Entry 7EZP (X-ray diffraction, 2.80 A resolution); this record covers chains C and D of the 4 polymer chains in the assembly.

Chain C (and D):
Name: Fructose-1,6-bisphosphatase 1
Organism: Homo sapiens
Notes: EC 3.1.3.11; chain D of this document is another copy of the same molecule, construct and numbering; everything in this record applies to it too
UniProt: P09467 (F16P1_HUMAN); residues 0-337 here correspond to UniProt positions 1-338 (UniProt number = residue number + 1)
Amino-acid sequence (338 residues; row label = number of the first residue in the row; numbering starts at 0):
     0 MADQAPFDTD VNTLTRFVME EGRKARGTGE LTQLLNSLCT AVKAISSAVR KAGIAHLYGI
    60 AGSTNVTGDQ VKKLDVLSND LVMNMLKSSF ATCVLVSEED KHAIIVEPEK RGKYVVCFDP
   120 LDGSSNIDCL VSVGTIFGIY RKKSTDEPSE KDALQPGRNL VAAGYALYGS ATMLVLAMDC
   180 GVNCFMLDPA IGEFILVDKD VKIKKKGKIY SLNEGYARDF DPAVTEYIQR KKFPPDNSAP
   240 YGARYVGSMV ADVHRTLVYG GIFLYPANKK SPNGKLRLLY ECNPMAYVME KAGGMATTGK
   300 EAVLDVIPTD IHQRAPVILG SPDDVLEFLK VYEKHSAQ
Disordered / not traced: 0-8, 63-71, 337 (chain D: 0-7, 63-71, 337)
Swiss-Prot annotation at these positions:
  - binding site (AMP): Val17 to Gly21, Thr27 to Thr31, Lys112, Tyr113, Arg140
  - binding site (Mg(2+)): Asp68, Glu97, Asp118, Leu120, Asp121, Glu280
  - binding site (substrate): Asp121 to Ser124, Asn212 to Tyr215, Arg243 to Met248, Tyr264, Lys274 to Arg276
  - modified residue: Ala1 (N-acetylalanine), Lys150 (N6-succinyllysine), Tyr215 (Phosphotyrosine), Tyr244 (Phosphotyrosine), Tyr264 (Phosphotyrosine)
Residues lining bound ligands:
  - 0GI (3-(3-hydroxy-3-oxopropyl)-5-(2-methylpropyl)-7-nitro-1H-indole-2-carboxylic acid): Phe16, Val17, Glu20, Gly21, Arg22, Ala24, Gly26, Thr27, Gly28, Glu29, Leu30, Thr31, Leu34, Tyr113, Arg140, Val160, Met177, Asp178, Cys179
  - 1,6-di-O-phosphono-beta-D-fructofuranose (FBP): Leu120, Asp121, Gly122, Ser123, Ser124, Asn212, Tyr215, Tyr244, Gly246, Ser247, Met248, Phe262, Tyr264, Lys274, Leu275, Glu280
From the paper describing this entry:
  - binding site for 0GI: Glu20, Ala24, Thr27, Gly28, Leu30, Thr31, Met177, Cys179

Interface between chain C and chain D:
Pairs across the interface - 125 pairs, chain C then chain D:
  Val10(C) with Tyr57(D); Gly58(D); Ile59(D)
  Val48(C) with Ser169(D); Ala170(D)
  Arg49(C) with Arg49(D); Gly168(D); Ser169(D), hydrogen bond (side chain-backbone); Ala170(D); Leu186(D); Pro188(D)
  Lys50(C) with Ala170(D); Met185(D); Asp187(D); Pro188(D)
  Ala51(C) with Asp187(D); Pro188(D)
  Gly52(C) with Asp187(D), hydrogen bond (backbone-side chain); Ala189(D)
  Ile53(C) with Asp187(D), hydrogen bond (backbone-side chain)
  Ala54(C) with Asp187(D), hydrogen bond (backbone-side chain); Ile190(D), hydrophobic; Ile194(D), hydrophobic
  Tyr57(C) with Val10(D); Ile194(D), hydrophobic; Leu195(D); Val196(D)
  Gly58(C) with Val10(D)
  Ile59(C) with Ile190(D), hydrophobic
  Ser124(C) with Tyr258(D), hydrogen bond (backbone-side chain)
  Asn125(C) with Arg243(D), hydrogen bond; Tyr258(D)
  Ile126(C) with Tyr258(D)
  Asp127(C) with Val257(D); Tyr258(D), hydrogen bond (backbone-side chain)
  Cys128(C) with Leu166(D); His253(D); Arg254(D); Tyr258(D), hydrophobic
  Leu129(C) with Gly168(D); Ser169(D), hydrogen bond (backbone-backbone); Met172(D), hydrophobic; Met185(D), hydrophobic
  Val130(C) with Ser169(D)
  Ser131(C) with Leu129(D); Ser131(D)
  Leu166(C) with Cys128(D); Leu129(D), hydrophobic
  Gly168(C) with Arg49(D), hydrogen bond (backbone-side chain); Leu129(D); Gly168(D)
  Ser169(C) with Val48(D); Arg49(D), hydrogen bond (backbone-side chain); Leu129(D), hydrogen bond (backbone-backbone); Val130(D); Tyr167(D)
  Ala170(C) with Val48(D); Arg49(D); Lys50(D); Leu129(D)
  Met172(C) with Leu129(D), hydrophobic
  Met185(C) with Lys50(D)
  Leu186(C) with Arg49(D); Lys50(D)
  Asp187(C) with Lys50(D); Ala51(D); Gly52(D), hydrogen bond (side chain-backbone); Ile53(D), hydrogen bond (side chain-backbone); Ala54(D), hydrogen bond (side chain-backbone)
  Pro188(C) with Arg49(D); Lys50(D); Ala51(D)
  Ile190(C) with Ala54(D), hydrophobic
  Ile194(C) with Ala54(D), hydrophobic; Tyr57(D), hydrophobic
  Leu195(C) with Tyr57(D)
  Val196(C) with Tyr57(D)
  Tyr209(C) with Glu213(D); Gly214(D)
  Asn212(C) with Gly241(D); Ala242(D), hydrogen bond (side chain-backbone); Arg243(D)
  Glu213(C) with Tyr209(D); Glu213(D); Lys231(D); Ala242(D)
  Gly214(C) with Tyr209(D); Pro239(D); Tyr240(D)
  Arg217(C) with Lys231(D); Phe232(D); Pro233(D); Pro239(D)
  Lys231(C) with Glu213(D), salt bridge; Ala216(D); Arg217(D); Lys231(D)
  Phe232(C) with Ala216(D), hydrophobic; Arg217(D)
  Pro233(C) with Arg217(D)
  Ser237(C) with Arg217(D)
  Pro239(C) with Gly214(D); Arg217(D)
  Tyr240(C) with Gly214(D)
  Ala242(C) with Asn212(D), hydrogen bond (backbone-side chain); Tyr244(D)
  Arg243(C) with Asn125(D); Asn212(D); Tyr244(D); Val245(D); Gly246(D)
  Tyr244(C) with Ala242(D); Arg243(D); Tyr244(D), hydrogen bond (backbone-backbone)
  Val245(C) with Arg243(D); Tyr244(D); Val245(D), hydrophobic
  Gly246(C) with Arg243(D)
  His253(C) with Cys128(D)
  Arg254(C) with Cys128(D)
  Val257(C) with Asp127(D)
  Tyr258(C) with Ser124(D), hydrogen bond (side chain-backbone); Asn125(D); Asp127(D); Cys128(D), hydrophobic
Also at the interface, not in a pair above, chain C (58 interface residues in all): Asp9, Val132, Tyr167, Ala189, Ala216, Gly241
Also at the interface, not in a pair above, chain D (57 interface residues in all): Ile126, Val132, Ser237

Overview:
58 residues of chain C and 57 residues of chain D are in contact, with 18 hydrogen bonds and 1 salt bridge.
Polar contacts include Lys231(C)-Glu213(D), Arg49(C)-Ser169(D) and Gly52(C)-Asp187(D). Ligands of chain C:
1,6-di-O-phosphono-beta-D-fructofuranose and compound 0GI. The paper reports a binding site for 0GI at
Glu20(C), Ala24(C) and Thr27(C) among others.
Chain C and chain D are both Fructose-1,6-bisphosphatase 1 (Homo sapiens); the structure, Indole-2-carboxylic
acid derivatives as allosteric inhibitors of fructose-1,6-bisphosphatase, was determined by X-ray diffraction
together with 7EZF and 7EZR from the same study.
